PDB entry 6P3Y | X-ray diffraction, 2.57 A resolution | chains A and B

[Chain A (and B)]
Molecule: Apolipoprotein B mRNA editing enzyme, catalytic peptide-like 3G
Organism: Macaca mulatta
Notes: chain B of this document is another copy of the same molecule, construct and numbering; everything in this record applies to it too
Reference sequence: M1GSK9 (M1GSK9_MACMU); residue numbers follow UniProt; this construct covers 1-142, 147-383
Sequence (386 residues; numbered -6 to 383; 4 numbers in that range are skipped by the numbering (no residue carries them; nothing is unmodelled there); the number before each row is that of its first residue; numbers below 1 keep their minus sign (Gly-6 is residue -6)):
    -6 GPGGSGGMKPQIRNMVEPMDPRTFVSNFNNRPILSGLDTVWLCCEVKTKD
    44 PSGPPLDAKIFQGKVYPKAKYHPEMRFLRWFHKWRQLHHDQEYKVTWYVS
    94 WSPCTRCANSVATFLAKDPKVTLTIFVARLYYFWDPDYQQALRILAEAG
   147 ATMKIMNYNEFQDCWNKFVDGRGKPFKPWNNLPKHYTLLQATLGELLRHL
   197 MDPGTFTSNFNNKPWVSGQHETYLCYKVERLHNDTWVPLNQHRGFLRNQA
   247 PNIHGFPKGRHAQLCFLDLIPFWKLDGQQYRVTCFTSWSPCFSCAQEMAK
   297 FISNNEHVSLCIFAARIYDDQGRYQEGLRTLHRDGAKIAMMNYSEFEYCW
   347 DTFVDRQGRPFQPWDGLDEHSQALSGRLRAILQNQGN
Unresolved in the structure: -6 to 3, 246-259
Differences from the reference sequence: expression tag (-6 to 0); linker (128, 139-142); conflict Gln259 (Glu in M1GSK9)
Ion coordination: Zn2+: His65, Cys97, Cys100
Reported in the primary citation:
  - self-association interface (contacts with another copy of this molecule): Ile26, Phe126, Trp127, Lys180, Leu184, Ala187
  - mutagenesis - I26A/K180S/L184S/A187E, F126A/W127A/A187Y, T183D/L184D/A187Y: abolished binding to RNA
  - mutagenesis - R24T: unchanged binding to RNA

[Interface between chain A and chain B]
Residue-residue contacts (23; chain A residue first):
  Pro25(A) with Leu184(B), hydrophobic
  Ile26(A) with Lys180(B); His181(B)
  Phe126(A) with Lys180(B); Leu184(B), hydrophobic
  Trp127(A) with Lys180(B)
  Asn177(A) with Ile26(B)
  Lys180(A) with Ile26(B); Phe126(B); Trp127(B)
  His181(A) with Ile26(B)
  Leu184(A) with Pro25(B), hydrophobic; Phe126(B), hydrophobic; Thr188(B)
  Ala187(A) with Ala187(B); Thr188(B); Glu191(B)
  Thr188(A) with Leu184(B); Ala187(B)
  Glu191(A) with Ala187(B); Gly190(B); Glu191(B)
  Arg194(A) with Arg194(B)
Interface residues without a listed pair, chain A (14 interface residues in all): Thr183, Gln186
Interface residues without a listed pair, chain B (15 interface residues in all): Arg24, Asn177, Thr183

[In short]
14 residues of chain A face 15 of chain B across their interface. The Zn2+ site is built by His65(A), Cys97(A)
and Cys100(A). The paper reports that I26A/K180S/L184S/A187E, F126A/W127A/A187Y and T183D/L184D/A187Y of chain
A abolish binding to RNA; a self-association interface involving Ile26(A), Phe126(A) and Trp127(A) among
others.
Chain A and chain B are both Apolipoprotein B mRNA editing enzyme, catalytic peptide-like 3G (Macaca mulatta);
the structure, Crystal Structure of Full Length APOBEC3G E/Q (pH 7.4), was determined by X-ray diffraction
together with 6P3X and 6P3Z from the same study.
